Entry 2A6H (X-ray diffraction, 2.40 A resolution); this record covers chains D and E of the 6 polymer chains in the assembly.

[Chain D]
Protein: DNA-directed RNA polymerase beta' chain
From: Thermus thermophilus
Notes: EC 2.7.7.6
UniProtKB: Q8RQE8 (RPOC_THET8); residues 1-1524 here = UniProt positions 1-1524
Chain sequence (1524 residues; each row starts with the number of its first residue):
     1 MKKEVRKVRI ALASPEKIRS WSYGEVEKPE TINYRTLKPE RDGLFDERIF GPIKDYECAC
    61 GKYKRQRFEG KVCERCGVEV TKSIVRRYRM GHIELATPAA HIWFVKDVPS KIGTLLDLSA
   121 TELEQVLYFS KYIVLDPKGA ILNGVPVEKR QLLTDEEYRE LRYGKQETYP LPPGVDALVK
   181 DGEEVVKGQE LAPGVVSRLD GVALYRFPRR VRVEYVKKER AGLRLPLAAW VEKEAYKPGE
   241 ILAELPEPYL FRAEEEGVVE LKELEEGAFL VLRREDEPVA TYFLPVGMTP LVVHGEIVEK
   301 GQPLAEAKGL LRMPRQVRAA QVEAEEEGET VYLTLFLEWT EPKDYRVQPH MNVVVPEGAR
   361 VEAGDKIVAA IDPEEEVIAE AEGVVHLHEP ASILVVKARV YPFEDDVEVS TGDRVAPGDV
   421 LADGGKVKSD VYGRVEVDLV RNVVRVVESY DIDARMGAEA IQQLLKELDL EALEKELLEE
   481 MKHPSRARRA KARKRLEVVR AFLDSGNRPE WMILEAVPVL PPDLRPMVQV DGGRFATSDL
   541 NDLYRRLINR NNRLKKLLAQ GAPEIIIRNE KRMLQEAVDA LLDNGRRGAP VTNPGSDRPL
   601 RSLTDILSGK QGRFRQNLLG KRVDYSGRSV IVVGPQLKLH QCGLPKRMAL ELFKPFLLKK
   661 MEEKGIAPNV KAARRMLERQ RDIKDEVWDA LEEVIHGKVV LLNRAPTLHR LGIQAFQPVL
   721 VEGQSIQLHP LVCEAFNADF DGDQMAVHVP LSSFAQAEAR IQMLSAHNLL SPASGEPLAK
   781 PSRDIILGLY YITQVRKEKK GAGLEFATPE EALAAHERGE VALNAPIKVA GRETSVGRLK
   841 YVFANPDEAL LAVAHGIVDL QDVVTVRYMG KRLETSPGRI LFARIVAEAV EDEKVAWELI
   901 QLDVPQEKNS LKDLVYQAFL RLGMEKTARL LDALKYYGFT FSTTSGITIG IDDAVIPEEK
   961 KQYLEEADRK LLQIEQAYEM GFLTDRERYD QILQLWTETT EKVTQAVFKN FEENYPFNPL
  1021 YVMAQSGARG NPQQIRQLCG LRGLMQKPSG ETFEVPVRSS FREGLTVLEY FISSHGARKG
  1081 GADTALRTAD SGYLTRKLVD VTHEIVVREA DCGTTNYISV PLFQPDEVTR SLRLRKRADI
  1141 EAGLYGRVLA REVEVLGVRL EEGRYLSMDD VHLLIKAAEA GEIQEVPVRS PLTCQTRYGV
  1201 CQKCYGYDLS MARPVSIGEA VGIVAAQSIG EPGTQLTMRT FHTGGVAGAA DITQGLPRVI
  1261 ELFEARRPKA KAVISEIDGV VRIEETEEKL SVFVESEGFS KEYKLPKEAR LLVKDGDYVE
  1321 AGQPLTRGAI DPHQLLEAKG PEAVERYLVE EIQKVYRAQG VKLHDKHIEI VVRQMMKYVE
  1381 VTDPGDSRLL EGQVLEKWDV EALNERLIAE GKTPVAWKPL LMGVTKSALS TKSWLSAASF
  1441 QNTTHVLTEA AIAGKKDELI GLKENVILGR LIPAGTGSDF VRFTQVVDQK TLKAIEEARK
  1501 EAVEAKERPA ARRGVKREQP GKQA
Not modelled in the structure: 1, 252-363, 1240-1250, 1506-1524
Metal / ion sites: Zn2+ site 1: Cys-58, Cys-60, Cys-73, Cys-76; Mg2+: Asp-739, Asp-741, Asp-743; Zn2+ site 2: Cys-1112, Cys-1194, Cys-1201, Cys-1204
Small-molecule neighbours: streptolydigin (STD): Gly-1081, Ala-1082, Asp-1083, Ala-1085, Leu-1086, Asp-1090, Pro-1257

[Chain E]
Protein: RNA polymerase omega chain
From: Thermus thermophilus
UniProtKB: Q8RQE7 (RPOZ_THET8); residue numbers follow UniProt; this construct covers 1-99
Chain sequence (99 residues; row label = number of the first residue in the row):
     1 MAEPGIDKLF GMVDSKYRLT VVVAKRAQQL LRHGFKNTVL EPEERPKMQT LEGLFDDPNA
    61 ETWAMKELLT GRLVFGENLV PEDRLQKEME RIYPGEREE
Not modelled in the structure: 1, 97-99

[Interface between chain D and chain E]
Contacting residue pairs (71; chain D residue first):
  His-640(D) / Ala-2(E)
  His-640(D) / Glu-3(E)  salt bridge
  His-696(D) / Met-48(E)
  His-696(D) / Leu-54(E)
  His-696(D) / Pro-58(E)
  His-696(D) / Asn-59(E)
  Gly-697(D) / Asn-59(E)
  Phe-754(D) / Val-21(E)  hydrophobic
  Phe-754(D) / Ala-24(E)  hydrophobic
  Phe-754(D) / Lys-25(E)
  Phe-754(D) / Gln-28(E)
  Gln-756(D) / Glu-61(E)
  Ala-757(D) / Ala-24(E)  hydrophobic
  Glu-758(D) / Thr-20(E)
  Arg-760(D) / Glu-3(E)  salt bridge
  Arg-760(D) / Asn-59(E)  hydrogen bond
  Arg-760(D) / Glu-61(E)  salt bridge
  Arg-760(D) / Thr-62(E)
  Ile-761(D) / Thr-20(E)
  Gln-762(D) / Lys-16(E)
  Gln-762(D) / Thr-20(E)  hydrogen bond
  His-767(D) / Glu-3(E)
  His-767(D) / Ile-6(E)
  Met-924(D) / Phe-10(E)  hydrophobic
  Glu-925(D) / Ala-2(E)
  Glu-925(D) / Glu-3(E)
  Glu-925(D) / Gly-5(E)
  Glu-925(D) / Ile-6(E)  hydrogen bond (side chain-backbone)
  Glu-925(D) / Asp-7(E)
  Leu-1209(D) / Lys-16(E)
  Ser-1216(D) / Lys-16(E)
  Ile-1217(D) / Ser-15(E)
  Gly-1218(D) / Tyr-17(E)
  Glu-1219(D) / Tyr-17(E)  hydrogen bond
  Gly-1475(D) / Tyr-17(E)
  Thr-1476(D) / Tyr-17(E)
  Thr-1476(D) / Val-21(E)
  Phe-1480(D) / Asp-14(E)
  Phe-1480(D) / Arg-18(E)  hydrogen bond (backbone-side chain)
  Phe-1480(D) / Glu-77(E)
  Val-1481(D) / Arg-18(E)
  Val-1481(D) / Val-21(E)
  Phe-1483(D) / Glu-77(E)
  Thr-1484(D) / Lys-25(E)
  Thr-1484(D) / Gly-76(E)
  Gln-1485(D) / Val-74(E)
  Gln-1485(D) / Phe-75(E)
  Gln-1485(D) / Gly-76(E)  hydrogen bond (backbone-backbone)
  Gln-1485(D) / Asn-78(E)
  Gln-1485(D) / Leu-79(E)
  Gln-1485(D) / Val-80(E)  hydrogen bond (side chain-backbone)
  Gln-1485(D) / Glu-82(E)  hydrogen bond
  Val-1486(D) / Val-22(E)
  Val-1486(D) / Val-74(E)
  Val-1487(D) / Arg-26(E)
  Val-1487(D) / Leu-73(E)
  Val-1487(D) / Val-74(E)  hydrogen bond (backbone-backbone)
  Val-1487(D) / Leu-79(E)  hydrophobic
  Asp-1488(D) / Arg-26(E)  salt bridge
  Asp-1488(D) / Val-39(E)
  Asp-1488(D) / Met-89(E)
  Asp-1488(D) / Tyr-93(E)
  Gln-1489(D) / Arg-72(E)
  Gln-1489(D) / Val-74(E)
  Lys-1490(D) / Tyr-93(E)
  Thr-1491(D) / Met-89(E)
  Ala-1494(D) / Glu-88(E)
  Ala-1494(D) / Ile-92(E)  hydrophobic
  Ile-1495(D) / Val-80(E)  hydrophobic
  Ile-1495(D) / Glu-88(E)
  Ala-1498(D) / Glu-88(E)
Interface residues without a listed pair, chain D (41 interface residues in all): Lys-698, Arg-710, Ser-753, Leu-764, Ala-766, Ala-928, Leu-1492
Interface residues without a listed pair, chain E (48 interface residues in all): Pro-4, Val-23, Ala-27, Gln-29, Thr-38, Met-65, Pro-81, Arg-84, Leu-85

[Summary]
41 residues of chain D face 48 of chain E across their interface, with 9 hydrogen bonds and 4 salt bridges.
Polar pairs include His-640(D)/Glu-3(E), Arg-760(D)/Glu-3(E) and Arg-760(D)/Glu-61(E). Bound to chain D:
streptolydigin. Cys-58(D), Cys-60(D), Cys-73(D) and Cys-76(D) coordinate Zn2+ site 1.
Here chain D is DNA-directed RNA polymerase beta' chain and chain E is RNA polymerase omega chain, both from
Thermus thermophilus. Entry 2A6H (Crystal structure of the T. thermophilus RNA polymerase holoenzyme in
complex with antibiotic sterptolydigin) was determined by X-ray diffraction.
